7NAR - chains A and M of the 22 polymer chains in the assembly; structure by electron microscopy, 3.00 A resolution.

[Chain A]
Molecule: 16S rRNA
From: Escherichia coli (strain K12)
Sequence (1542 nucleotides; each row starts with the number of its first residue):
     1 AAAUUGAAGAGUUUGAUCAUGGCUCAGAUUGAACGCUGGCGGCAGGCCUA
    51 ACACAUGCAAGUCGAACGGUAACAGGAAGAAGCUUGCUUCUUUGCUGACG
   101 AGUGGCGGACGGGUGAGUAAUGUCUGGGAAACUGCCUGAUGGAGGGGGAU
   151 AACUACUGGAAACGGUAGCUAAUACCGCAUAACGUCGCAAGACCAAAGAG
   201 GGGGACCUUCGGGCCUCUUGCCAUCGGAUGUGCCCAGAUGGGAUUAGCUA
   251 GUAGGUGGGGUAACGGCUCACCUAGGCGACGAUCCCUAGCUGGUCUGAGA
   301 GGAUGACCAGCCACACUGGAACUGAGACACGGUCCAGACUCCUACGGGAG
   351 GCAGCAGUGGGGAAUAUUGCACAAUGGGCGCAAGCCUGAUGCAGCCAUGC
   401 CGCGUGUAUGAAGAAGGCCUUCGGGUUGUAAAGUACUUUCAGCGGGGAGG
   451 AAGGGAGUAAAGUUAAUACCUUUGCUCAUUGACGUUACCCGCAGAAGAAG
   501 CACCGGCUAACUCCGUGCCAGCAGCCXCGGUAAUACGGAGGGUGCAAGCG
   551 UUAAUCGGAAUUACUGGGCGUAAAGCGCACGCAGGCGGUUUGUUAAGUCA
   601 GAUGUGAAAUCCCCGGGCUCAACCUGGGAACUGCAUCUGAUACUGGCAAG
   651 CUUGAGUCUCGUAGAGGGGGGUAGAAUUCCAGGUGUAGCGGUGAAAUGCG
   701 UAGAGAUCUGGAGGAAUACCGGUGGCGAAGGCGGCCCCCUGGACGAAGAC
   751 UGACGCUCAGGUGCGAAAGCGUGGGGAGCAAACAGGAUUAGAUACCCUGG
   801 UAGUCCACGCCGUAAACGAUGUCGACUUGGAGGUUGUGCCCUUGAGGCGU
   851 GGCUUCCGGAGCUAACGCGUUAAGUCGACCGCCUGGGGAGUACGGCCGCA
   901 AGGUUAAAACUCAAAUGAAUUGACGGGGGCCCGCACAAGCGGUGGAGCAU
   951 GUGGUUUAAUUCGAUGXAACGCGAAGAACCUUACCUGGUCUUGACAUCCA
  1001 CGGAAGUUUUCAGAGAUGAGAAUGUGCCUUCGGGAACCGUGAGACAGGUG
  1051 CUGCAUGGCUGUCGUCAGCUCGUGUUGUGAAAUGUUGGGUUAAGUCCCGC
  1101 AACGAGCGCAACCCUUAUCCUUUGUUGCCAGCGGUCCGGCCGGGAACUCA
  1151 AAGGAGACUGCCAGUGAUAAACUGGAGGAAGGUGGGGAUGACGUCAAGUC
  1201 AUCAUGGCCCUUACGACCAGGGCUACACACGUGCUACAAUGGCGCAUACA
  1251 AAGAGAAGCGACCUCGCGAGAGCAAGCGGACCUCAUAAAGUGCGUCGUAG
  1301 UCCGGAUUGGAGUCUGCAACUCGACUCCAUGAAGUCGGAAUCGCUAGUAA
  1351 UCGUGGAUCAGAAUGCCACGGUGAAUACGUUCCCGGGCCUUGUACACACC
  1401 GCCCGUXACACCAUGGGAGUGGGUUGCAAAAGAAGUAGGUAGCUUAACCU
  1451 UCGGGAGGGCGCUUACCACUUUGUGAUUCAUGACUGGGGUGAAGUCGUAA
  1501 CAAGGUAACCGUAGGGGAACCUGCGGUUGGAUCACCUCCUUA
Not modelled in the structure: 1535-1542
Modified positions: PSU (pseudouridine-5'-monophosphate) at position 516, G7M (N7-methyl-guanosine-5'-monophosphate) at position 527, 2MG (2N-methylguanosine-5'-monophosphate) at position 966, 5MC (5-methylcytidine-5'-monophosphate) at position 967, 2MG (2N-methylguanosine-5'-monophosphate) at position 1207, 4OC (4n,o2'-methylcytidine-5'-monophosphate) at position 1402, 5MC (5-methylcytidine-5'-monophosphate) at position 1407, UR3 (3-methyluridine-5'-monophoshate) at position 1498, 2MG (2N-methylguanosine-5'-monophosphate) at position 1516, MA6 (6N-dimethyladenosine-5'-monophoshate) at position 1518, MA6 (6N-dimethyladenosine-5'-monophoshate) at position 1519
Metal / ion sites: Mg2+ site 1 near G21 (its only coordinating residue here); Mg2+ site 2: C48, U49, G115; Mg2+ site 3 near A53 (its only coordinating residue here); Mg2+ site 4: A59, C386, U387; Mg2+ site 5 near G100 (its only coordinating residue here); Mg2+ site 6: A109, G331; Mg2+ site 7 near G111 (its only coordinating residue here); Mg2+ site 8: A116, G117, G289; Mg2+ site 9: G145, A197; Mg2+ site 10: A174, C175; Mg2+ site 11: G299, G558; Mg2+ site 12 near C328 (its only coordinating residue here); 43 more Mg2+ sites not listed

[Chain M]
Protein: 30S ribosomal protein S13
From: Escherichia coli (strain K12)
UniProt: P0A7S9 (RS13_ECOLI); residues 1-118 here = UniProt positions 1-118
Chain sequence (118 residues; each row starts with the number of its first residue):
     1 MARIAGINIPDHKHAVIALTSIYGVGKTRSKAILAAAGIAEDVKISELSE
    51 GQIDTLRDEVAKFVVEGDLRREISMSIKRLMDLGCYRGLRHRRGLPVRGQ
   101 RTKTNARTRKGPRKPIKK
Not modelled in the structure: 1, 116-118
UniProt features mapped onto this chain:
  - natural variant: Leu89 to Gly99 (deletion: In PW118), Gln100 to Lys118 (deletion: In rpsM413), Asn105 (N105H: In PW095; N105K: In PW097)
  - mutagenesis: Leu83 to Lys118 (Decreased growth rate at all temperatures. Decreased affinity of the 30S subunit P site for tRNA in vitro), Lys114 to Lys118 (Decreased growth rate at all temperatures. Decreased affinity of the 30S subunit P site for tRNA in vitro)

[Chain A / chain M interface]
Residue-residue contacts (75):
  G947(A) with Arg107(M), phosphate contact; Thr108(M), hydrogen bond to the phosphate
  C948(A) with Asn105(M), phosphate contact; Ala106(M), phosphate contact; Arg107(M), hydrogen bond to the phosphate; Thr108(M), hydrogen bond to the phosphate
  A949(A) with Gln100(M), phosphate contact; Arg101(M), phosphate contact; Asn105(M), hydrogen bond to the base
  U950(A) with Arg101(M), salt bridge to the phosphate; Thr104(M), hydrogen bond to the base; Asn105(M), hydrogen bond to the base
  G951(A) with Arg101(M), salt bridge to the phosphate
  U952(A) with Lys103(M), base contact; Thr104(M), base contact
  G953(A) with Lys103(M), base contact
  A1225(A) with Thr102(M), hydrogen bond to the phosphate; Lys103(M), hydrogen bond to the phosphate
  C1226(A) with Arg90(M), salt bridge to the phosphate; Thr102(M), hydrogen bond to the sugar; Lys103(M), base contact; Lys110(M), hydrogen bond to the sugar
  A1227(A) with Leu95(M), phosphate contact; Lys110(M), salt bridge to the phosphate; Lys114(M), hydrogen bond to the phosphate
  C1228(A) with Lys103(M), base contact; Arg107(M), salt bridge to the phosphate; Lys110(M), salt bridge to the phosphate; Arg113(M), phosphate contact; Lys114(M), salt bridge to the phosphate
  A1229(A) with Thr104(M), base contact; Arg113(M), salt bridge to the phosphate
  C1230(A) with Thr104(M), base contact
  U1295(A) with His14(M), hydrogen bond to the phosphate
  C1296(A) with His14(M), salt bridge to the phosphate
  C1302(A) with Lys13(M), salt bridge to the phosphate; His14(M), hydrogen bond to the base; Ile17(M), base contact
  A1306(A) with Thr108(M), hydrogen bond to the sugar
  U1307(A) with Gln100(M), phosphate contact; Thr108(M), sugar contact; Arg109(M), hydrogen bond to the sugar
  U1308(A) with His91(M), hydrogen bond to the phosphate; Pro96(M), phosphate contact; Val97(M), hydrogen bond to the phosphate; Arg98(M), salt bridge to the phosphate; Gln100(M), hydrogen bond to the phosphate; Arg109(M), phosphate contact
  G1309(A) with Ser76(M), hydrogen bond to the phosphate; Ile77(M), sugar contact; Leu80(M), phosphate contact; Arg87(M), salt bridge to the phosphate; His91(M), salt bridge to the phosphate; Val97(M), phosphate contact; Arg98(M), salt bridge to the phosphate
  G1310(A) with Ser76(M), hydrogen bond to the phosphate; Arg79(M), salt bridge to the phosphate; Arg87(M), salt bridge to the phosphate
  U1321(A) with Tyr86(M), sugar contact
  C1322(A) with Tyr86(M), phosphate contact
  C1328(A) with Thr28(M), hydrogen bond to the phosphate; Arg29(M), hydrogen bond to the sugar
  A1329(A) with Tyr23(M), phosphate contact; Gly24(M), sugar contact; Gly26(M), hydrogen bond to the phosphate; Lys27(M), phosphate contact; Thr28(M), hydrogen bond to the phosphate; Arg29(M), hydrogen bond to the phosphate; Leu69(M), sugar contact
  U1330(A) with Ile22(M), phosphate contact; Tyr23(M), phosphate contact; Gly24(M), phosphate contact; Val25(M), phosphate contact; Gly26(M), phosphate contact
  G1331(A) with Tyr23(M), phosphate contact
Also at the interface, not in a pair above, chain A (33 interface residues in all): G954, C1243, U1301, C1320, G1323, A1332
Also at the interface, not in a pair above, chain M (42 interface residues in all): Ile73, Arg93, Gly99, Pro112, Pro115

[Summary]
33 residues of chain A face 42 of chain M across their interface; the contacts include 25 hydrogen bonds and
16 salt bridges. Polar pairs include A949(A)-Asn105(M), U950(A)-Thr104(M) and U950(A)-Asn105(M). UniProt lists
5 mutagenesis sites on chain M.
Chain A is 16S rRNA and chain M is 30S ribosomal protein S13, both from Escherichia coli (strain K12); the
structure, Complete Bacterial 30S ribosomal subunit assembly complex state F (+RsgA)(Consensus Refinement),
was determined by electron microscopy, deposited together with 7AF3, 7AF5, 7AF8, 7AFA, 7AFD, 7AFH and 17
further entries.
